Entry 3VCA (X-ray diffraction, 1.59 A resolution); this record covers chain A.

[Chain A]
Protein: Ring-hydroxylating dioxygenase
Organism: Sinorhizobium meliloti
UniProtKB: Q92ZP9 (Q92ZP9_RHIME); residues 1-412 here = UniProt positions 1-412
Amino-acid sequence (412 residues; row label = number of the first residue in the row):
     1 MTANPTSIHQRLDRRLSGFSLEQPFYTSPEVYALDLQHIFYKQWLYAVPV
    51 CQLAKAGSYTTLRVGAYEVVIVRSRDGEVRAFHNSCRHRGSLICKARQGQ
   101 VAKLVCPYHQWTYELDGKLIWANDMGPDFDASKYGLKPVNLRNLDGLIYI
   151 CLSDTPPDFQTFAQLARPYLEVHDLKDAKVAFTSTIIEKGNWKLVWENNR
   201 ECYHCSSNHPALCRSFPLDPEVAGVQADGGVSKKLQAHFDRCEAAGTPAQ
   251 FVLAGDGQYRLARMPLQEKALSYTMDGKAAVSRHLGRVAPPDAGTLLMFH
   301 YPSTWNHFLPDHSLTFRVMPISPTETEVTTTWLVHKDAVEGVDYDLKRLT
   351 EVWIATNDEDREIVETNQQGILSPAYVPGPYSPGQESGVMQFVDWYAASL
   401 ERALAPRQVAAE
Not modelled in the structure: 1-5, 226-229, 407-412
Disulfide bonds: Cys202-Cys205
Ion coordination: 2Fe-2S cluster Fe: Cys86, His88, Cys106, His109; Fe ion: His204, His209, Asp360
Ligand contacts:
  - 2Fe-2S cluster (FES): Cys86, His88, Arg89, Gly90, Ser91, Cys106, Tyr108, His109, Gln110, Trp111
  - proline (PRO): Thr61, Leu62, Arg63, Glu68, Leu92, Cys94, Lys95, Arg97, Gln369
Reported in the primary citation:
  - 2Fe-2S cluster coordination: Cys86, His88, Cys106, His109
  - Fe ion coordination: His204, His209, Asp360
  - self-association interface (contacts with another copy of this molecule); pairs are residue here / residue on that copy: Glu201-His109 (hydrogen bond)
  - contacts within the chain: Glu201-His204 (hydrogen bond)
  - catalytic residues: Glu201 (proposed by the authors, not directly observed)
  - interface residues: Glu201

[In short]
Chain A binds 2Fe-2S cluster and proline. The 2Fe-2S cluster Fe site is built by Cys86, His88, Cys106 and
His109. His204, His209 and Asp360 form the Fe ion site. The paper reports the catalytic residue Glu201; the
interface residue Glu201.
Chain A is Ring-hydroxylating dioxygenase (Sinorhizobium meliloti); the structure, Quaternary Ammonium
Oxidative Demethylation: X-ray Crystallographic, Resonance Raman and UV-visible Spectroscopic Analysis of a
Rieske-type Demethylase, was determined by X-ray diffraction, deposited together with 3VCP.
